Entry 6BGK (X-ray diffraction, 1.87 A resolution); this record covers chains A and C of the 3 polymer chains in the assembly.

[Chain A]
Molecule: Caspase-3
Organism: Homo sapiens
Notes: EC 3.4.22.56
UniProtKB: P42574 (CASP3_HUMAN); numbering as in UniProt (aligned over 1-175)
Amino-acid sequence (175 residues; row label = number of the first residue in the row):
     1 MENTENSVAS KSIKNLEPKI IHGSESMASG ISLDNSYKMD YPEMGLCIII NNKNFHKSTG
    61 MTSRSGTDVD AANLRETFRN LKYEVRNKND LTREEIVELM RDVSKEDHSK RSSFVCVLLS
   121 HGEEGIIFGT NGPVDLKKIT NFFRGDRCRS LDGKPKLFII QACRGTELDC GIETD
Disordered / not traced: 1-28, 175
Sequence notes: engineered mutation Ala9 (Asp in P42574), Ala28 (Asp in P42574), Asp152 (Thr in P42574)
Curated features (UniProtKB/Swiss-Prot):
  - active site: His121, Cys163
  - modified residue: Met1 (N-acetylmethionine), Lys11 (N6-acetyllysine), Ser26 (Phosphoserine), Cys163 (S-nitrosocysteine)
  - mutagenesis: Asp175 (D175A: In P3-D3A mutant; abolished cleavage and activation, leading to prevent thiol protease activity; when associated with A-9 and A-28)
What the authors report for this chain:
  - mutagenesis - D9A/D28A/T152D, T152D: abolished catalytic activity
  - mutagenesis - T152D: decreased catalytic activity on caspase-7
  - post-translational modification sites: Ser150, Thr174 (citing earlier work)
  - allosteric site: Ser150 (citing earlier work)
  - catalytic residues: His121, Cys163 (citing earlier work)
  - mutagenesis - D9A/D28A/S150D, D9A/D28A/S150E: unchanged catalytic activity

[Chain C]
Molecule: Caspase-3
Organism: Homo sapiens
Notes: EC 3.4.22.56
UniProtKB: P42574 (CASP3_HUMAN); residue numbers follow UniProt; this construct covers 176-277
Amino-acid sequence (103 residues; numbered 176 to 278; the number before each row is that of its first residue):
   176 SGVDDDMACH KIPVEADFLY AYSTAPGYYS WRNSKDGSWF IQSLCAMLKQ YADKLEFMHI
   236 LTRVNRKVAT EFESFSFDAT FHAKKQIPCI VSMLTKELYF YHH
Disordered / not traced: 176-184
Sequence notes: expression tag (278)
Curated features (UniProtKB/Swiss-Prot):
  - modified residue: Arg207 (Microbial infection: ADP-riboxanated arginine)
  - mutagenesis: Arg207 (R207A: Abolished ADP-riboxanation by C.violaceum CopC)
What the authors report for this chain:
  - post-translational modification sites: Thr245, Ser249 (proposed by the authors, not directly observed)

[Interface between chain A and chain C]
Pairs across the interface (112; chain A residue first):
  Asp34(A) with Lys271(C), salt bridge
  Asn35(A) with Lys271(C); Glu272(C), hydrogen bond (backbone-backbone)
  Ser36(A) with Lys271(C); Glu272(C), hydrogen bond (side chain-backbone); Tyr274(C)
  Tyr37(A) with Asp192(C), hydrogen bond; Leu269(C); Thr270(C), hydrogen bond (side chain-backbone); Lys271(C); Glu272(C), hydrogen bond (backbone-backbone)
  Met39(A) with Leu273(C), hydrophobic; Tyr274(C); His277(C)
  Asp40(A) with His277(C)
  Met44(A) with Phe275(C)
  Arg64(A) with Arg207(C)
  Ser65(A) with Arg207(C), hydrogen bond (backbone-side chain); Asn208(C); Ser209(C)
  Gly66(A) with Asn208(C); Ser209(C), hydrogen bond (backbone-backbone); Gly212(C)
  Val69(A) with Lys210(C); Asp211(C); Gln217(C)
  Asp70(A) with Gly212(C); Ser213(C), hydrogen bond; Ile216(C); Gln217(C), hydrogen bond
  Asn73(A) with Gln217(C), hydrogen bond; Cys220(C); Lys224(C), hydrogen bond
  Leu74(A) with Ile216(C), hydrophobic; Cys220(C), hydrophobic
  Thr77(A) with Cys220(C), hydrogen bond; Leu223(C); Lys224(C)
  Phe78(A) with Leu223(C), hydrophobic
  Leu81(A) with Ala227(C), hydrophobic
  Tyr83(A) with Phe275(C)
  Leu119(A) with Ile216(C), hydrophobic
  Glu124(A) with Pro201(C); Gly202(C), hydrogen bond (side chain-backbone)
  Lys137(A) with Glu190(C), salt bridge
  Thr140(A) with Phe193(C); Tyr195(C)
  Phe143(A) with Phe193(C)
  Arg144(A) with Val189(C); Phe193(C)
  Gly145(A) with Val189(C), hydrogen bond (backbone-backbone)
  Asp146(A) with Val189(C)
  Gly153(A) with Ile187(C); Asp192(C)
  Lys154(A) with Asp192(C)
  Pro155(A) with Asp192(C); Leu273(C), hydrophobic
  Lys156(A) with Ala191(C); Asp192(C), hydrogen bond (backbone-backbone); Phe193(C); Leu194(C), hydrogen bond (backbone-backbone)
  Leu157(A) with Leu194(C); Phe232(C), hydrophobic; Leu273(C), hydrophobic
  Phe158(A) with Phe193(C), hydrophobic; Leu194(C), hydrogen bond (backbone-backbone); Tyr195(C); Ala196(C), hydrogen bond (backbone-backbone)
  Ile159(A) with Ala196(C); Phe215(C), hydrophobic; Leu219(C), hydrophobic
  Ile160(A) with Ala196(C), hydrogen bond (backbone-backbone); Tyr197(C), hydrophobic; Ser198(C), hydrogen bond (backbone-backbone)
  Gln161(A) with Ser198(C), hydrogen bond; Ser205(C), hydrogen bond; Trp206(C); Ser213(C), hydrogen bond; Phe215(C); Ile216(C)
  Ala162(A) with Ser198(C); Ser205(C)
  Cys163(A) with Tyr203(C); Tyr204(C), hydrophobic; Ser205(C), hydrogen bond (side chain-backbone)
  Arg164(A) with Tyr197(C); Thr199(C), hydrogen bond (side chain-backbone); Ala200(C); Pro201(C); Gly202(C), hydrogen bond (backbone-backbone); Tyr203(C), hydrogen bond (backbone-backbone); Cys264(C)
  Gly165(A) with Gly202(C); Tyr203(C), hydrogen bond (backbone-backbone); Tyr204(C), hydrogen bond (backbone-backbone)
  Thr166(A) with Gly202(C), hydrogen bond (backbone-backbone); Tyr204(C)
  Glu167(A) with Gly202(C), hydrogen bond (backbone-backbone); Tyr203(C); Tyr204(C), hydrogen bond (backbone-backbone)
  Leu168(A) with Tyr203(C); Tyr204(C), hydrophobic; Trp206(C), hydrophobic; Thr255(C); Phe256(C), hydrophobic; Lys259(C)
  Asp169(A) with Tyr203(C); Lys259(C); Lys260(C), hydrogen bond (backbone-backbone)
  Cys170(A) with Ala258(C); Lys259(C), hydrogen bond
  Gly171(A) with Lys260(C)
Other interface residues (no listed pair), chain A (48 interface residues in all): Ser63, Thr67, Leu136

[Overview]
The interface between chain A and chain C involves 48 residues on one side and 49 on the other, with 34
hydrogen bonds and 2 salt bridges. Among the polar pairs are Asp34(A)-Lys271(C), Lys137(A)-Glu190(C) and
Ser36(A)-Glu272(C). The paper reports catalytic residues His121(A) and Cys163(A); D9A/D28A/T152D and T152D of
chain A abolish catalytic activity; 4 substitutions were tested in all.
Here chain A is Caspase-3 and chain C is Caspase-3, both from Homo sapiens. Entry 6BGK (Caspase-3 Mutant-
D9A,D28A,T152D) was determined by X-ray diffraction together with 6BDV, 6BFJ, 6BFK, 6BFL, 6BFO, 6BG0 and 7
further entries from the same study.
